PDB entry 5ON0 | X-ray diffraction, 1.90 A resolution | chain A

== Chain A ==
Protein: Nickel-binding periplasmic protein
From: Escherichia coli (strain K12)
UniProt: P33590 (NIKA_ECOLI); residues 1-502 here correspond to UniProt positions 23-524 (UniProt number = residue number + 22)
Chain sequence (502 residues; numbered 1 to 502; the number before each row is that of its first residue):
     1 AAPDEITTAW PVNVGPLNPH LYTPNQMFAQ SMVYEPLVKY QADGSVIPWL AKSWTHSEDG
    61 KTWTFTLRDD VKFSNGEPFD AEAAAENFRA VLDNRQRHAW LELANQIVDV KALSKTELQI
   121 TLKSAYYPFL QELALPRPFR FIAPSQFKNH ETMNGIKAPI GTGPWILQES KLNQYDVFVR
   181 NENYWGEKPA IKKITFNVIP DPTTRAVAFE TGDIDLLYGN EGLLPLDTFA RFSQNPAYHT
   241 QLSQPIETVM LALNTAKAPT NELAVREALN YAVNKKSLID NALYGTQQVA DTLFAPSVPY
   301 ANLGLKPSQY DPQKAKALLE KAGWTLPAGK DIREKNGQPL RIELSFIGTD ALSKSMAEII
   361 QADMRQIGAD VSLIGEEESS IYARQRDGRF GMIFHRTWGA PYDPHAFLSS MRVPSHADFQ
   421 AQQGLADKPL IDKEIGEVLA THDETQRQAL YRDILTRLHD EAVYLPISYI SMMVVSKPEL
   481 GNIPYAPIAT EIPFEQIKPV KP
Not modelled in the structure: 1, 500-502
Small-molecule neighbours: 9YH (2-[2-[2-hydroxy-2-oxoethyl-[(3-methoxy-2-oxidanyl-phenyl)methyl]amino]ethyl-[(2-methylsulfanylphenyl)methyl]amino]ethanoic acid): Tyr22, Thr23, Met27, Arg97, Trp100, Arg137, Trp398, Tyr402, His416, Thr490

== Overview ==
Bound to chain A: compound 9YH.
Chain A is Nickel-binding periplasmic protein (Escherichia coli (strain K12)); the structure, Crystal
structure of NikA in complex with Fe-L2 (N-(2-hydroxy-3methoxybenzyl)-N-N'-ethylenediaminediacetic acid), was
determined by X-ray diffraction (same publication as 5ON1, 5ON4, 5ON5, 5ON8 and 5ON9).
